3LOJ - chain A; structure by X-ray diffraction, 1.25 A resolution.

Chain A:
Name: Deoxyuridine 5'-triphosphate nucleotidohydrolase
Organism: Mycobacterium tuberculosis
Notes: EC 3.6.1.23
Reference sequence: P0A552 (DUT_MYCTU); residue numbers follow UniProt; this construct covers 1-154
Chain sequence (174 residues; numbered -19 to 154; the number before each row is that of its first residue; numbers below 1 keep their minus sign (Met-19 is residue -19)):
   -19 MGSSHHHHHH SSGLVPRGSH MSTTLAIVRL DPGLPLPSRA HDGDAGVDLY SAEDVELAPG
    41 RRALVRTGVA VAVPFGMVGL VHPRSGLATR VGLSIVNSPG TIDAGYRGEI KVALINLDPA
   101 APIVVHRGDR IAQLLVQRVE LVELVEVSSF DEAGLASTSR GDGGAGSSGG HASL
Not modelled in the structure: -19 to -8, -3 to -2
Sequence notes: expression tag (-19 to 0); engineered mutation Ala145 (His in P0A552)
Ligand contacts:
  - DUP (2'-deoxyuridine 5'-alpha,beta-imido-triphosphate): Ala20, Val61, Pro63, Arg64, Ser65, Gly66, Asn77, Gly80, Thr81, Ile82, Asp83, Tyr86, Glu89, Ile90, Lys91, Gln113, Arg140, Gly143, Gly144, Ala145, Gly146, Ser147, Ser148, Gly149
  - : Asp28, Arg64, Gln113, Arg140, Ser148
Reported in the primary citation:
  - catalytic residues: Asp83 (citing earlier work)

Summary:
Bound to chain A: compound DUP and compounds MG/MN. The paper reports the catalytic residue Asp83.
Chain A is Deoxyuridine 5'-triphosphate nucleotidohydrolase (Mycobacterium tuberculosis); the structure,
Structure of Mycobacterium tuberculosis dUTPase H145A mutant, was determined by X-ray diffraction together
with 3HZA from the same study.
